4PFK - chain A; structure by X-ray diffraction, 2.40 A resolution.

[Chain A]
Protein: Phosphofructokinase
Source organism: Geobacillus stearothermophilus
Notes: EC 2.7.1.11
UniProt: P00512 (K6PF_BACST); the author numbering skips numbers that UniProt does not, so the offset changes along the chain: 1-301 = UniProt 1-301; 303-320 = UniProt 302-319
Amino-acid sequence (319 residues; row label = number of the first residue in the row; note: 1 number in that range is skipped by the numbering (no residue carries it; nothing is unmodelled there)):
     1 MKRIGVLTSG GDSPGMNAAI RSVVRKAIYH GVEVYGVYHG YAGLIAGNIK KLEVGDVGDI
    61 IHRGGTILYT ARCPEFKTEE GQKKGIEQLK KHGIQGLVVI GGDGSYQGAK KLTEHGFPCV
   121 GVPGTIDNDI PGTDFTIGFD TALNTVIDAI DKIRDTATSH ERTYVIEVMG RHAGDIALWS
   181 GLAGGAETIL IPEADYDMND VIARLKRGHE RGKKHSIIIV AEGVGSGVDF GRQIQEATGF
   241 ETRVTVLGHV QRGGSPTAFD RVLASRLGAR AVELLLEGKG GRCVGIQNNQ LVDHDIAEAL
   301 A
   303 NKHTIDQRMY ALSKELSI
Construct notes: conflict Gln95 (Glu in P00512)
Curated features (UniProtKB/Swiss-Prot):
  - active site: Asp127 (Proton acceptor)
  - binding site (ATP): Gly11, Arg72, Cys73, Gly102 to Ser105
  - binding site (ADP): Arg21 to Arg25, Asp59, Arg154, Gly185 to Glu187, Arg211, Lys213 to His215
  - binding site (Mg(2+)): Asp103
  - binding site (substrate): Thr125 to Asp127, Arg162, Met169 to Arg171, Glu222, Arg243, His249 to Arg252
Bound ions: Mg2+: Gly185, Glu187 (together with ADP)
Residues lining bound ligands:
  - ADP (adenosine-5'-diphosphate), molecule 1: Ser9, Gly10, Gly11, Tyr41, Arg72, Cys73, Pro74, Phe76, Lys77, Gln82, Gly102, Asp103, Gly104, Ser105, Gln107, Gly108, Lys111, Arg171
  - ADP, molecule 2: Arg21, Arg25, Gly55, Val57, Gly58, Asp59, Ile60, Ile61, Arg154, Thr158, Gly185, Glu187, Arg211, Gly212, Lys213, Lys214, His215, Ile320
  - 6-O-phosphono-beta-D-fructofuranose (F6P): Thr125, Ile126, Asp127, Arg162, Met169, Gly170, Arg171, Glu222, Arg243, His249, Arg252

[Overview]
Chain A binds 6-O-phosphono-beta-D-fructofuranose and ADP. The Mg2+ site is built by Gly185 and Glu187. From
UniProt: active-site residue Asp127, 7 ATP-binding residues, 14 ADP-binding residues and Mg2+-binding residue
Asp103.
Chain A is Phosphofructokinase (Geobacillus stearothermophilus); the structure, Phosphofructokinase. structure
and control, was determined by X-ray diffraction, deposited together with 3PFK.
